6J4Y - chains B and T of the 26 polymer chains in the assembly; structure by electron microscopy, 4.30 A resolution (low resolution: residue-level contacts below are approximate; hydrogen-bond / salt-bridge calls are withheld).

[Chain B]
Protein: DNA-directed RNA polymerase subunit beta
From: Komagataella phaffii (strain GS115 / ATCC 20864)
Notes: EC 2.7.7.6
UniProt: C4QZQ7 (C4QZQ7_KOMPG); numbering as in UniProt (aligned over 1-1227)
Sequence (1227 residues; row label = number of the first residue in the row):
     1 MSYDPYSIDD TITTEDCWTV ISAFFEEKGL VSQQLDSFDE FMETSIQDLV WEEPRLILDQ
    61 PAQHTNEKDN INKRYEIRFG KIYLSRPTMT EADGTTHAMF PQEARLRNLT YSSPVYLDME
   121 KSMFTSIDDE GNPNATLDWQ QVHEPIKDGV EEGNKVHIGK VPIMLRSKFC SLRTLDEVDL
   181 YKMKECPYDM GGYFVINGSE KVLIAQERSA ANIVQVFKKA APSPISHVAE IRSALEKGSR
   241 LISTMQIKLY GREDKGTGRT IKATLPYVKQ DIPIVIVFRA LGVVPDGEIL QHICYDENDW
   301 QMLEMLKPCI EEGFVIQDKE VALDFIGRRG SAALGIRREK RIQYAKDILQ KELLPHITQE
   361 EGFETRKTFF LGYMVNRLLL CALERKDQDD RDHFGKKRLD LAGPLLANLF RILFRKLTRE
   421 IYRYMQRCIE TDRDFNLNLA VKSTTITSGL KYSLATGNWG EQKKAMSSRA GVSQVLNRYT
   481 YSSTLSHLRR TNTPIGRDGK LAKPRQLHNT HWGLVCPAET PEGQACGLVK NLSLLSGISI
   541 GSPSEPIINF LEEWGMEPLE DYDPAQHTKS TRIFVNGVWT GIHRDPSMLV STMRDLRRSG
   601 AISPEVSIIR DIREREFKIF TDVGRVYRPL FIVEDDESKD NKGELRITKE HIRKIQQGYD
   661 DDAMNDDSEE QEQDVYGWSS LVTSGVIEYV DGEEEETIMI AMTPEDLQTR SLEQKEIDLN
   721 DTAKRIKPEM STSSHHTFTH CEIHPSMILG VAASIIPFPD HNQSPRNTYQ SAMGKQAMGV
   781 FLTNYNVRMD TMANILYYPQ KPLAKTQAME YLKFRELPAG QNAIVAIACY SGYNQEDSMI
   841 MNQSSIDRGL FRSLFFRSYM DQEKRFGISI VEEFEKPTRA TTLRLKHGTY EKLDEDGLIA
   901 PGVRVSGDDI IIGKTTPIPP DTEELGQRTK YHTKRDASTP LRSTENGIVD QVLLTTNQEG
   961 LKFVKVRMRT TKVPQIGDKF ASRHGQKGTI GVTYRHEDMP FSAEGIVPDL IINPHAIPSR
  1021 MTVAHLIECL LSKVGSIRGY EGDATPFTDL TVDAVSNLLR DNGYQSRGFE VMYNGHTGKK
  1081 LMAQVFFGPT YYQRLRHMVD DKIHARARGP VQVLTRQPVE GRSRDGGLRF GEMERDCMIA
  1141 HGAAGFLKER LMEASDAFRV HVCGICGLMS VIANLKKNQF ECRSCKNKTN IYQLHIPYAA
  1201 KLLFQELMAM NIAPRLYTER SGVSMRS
Unresolved in the structure: 1-8, 65-68, 129-152, 663-674, 712-718, 921-930, 1223-1227
Metal / ion sites: Zn2+: Cys1163, Cys1166, Cys1182, Cys1185

[Chain T]
Molecule: 198-nt DNA strand
Sequence (198 nucleotides; row label = number of the first residue in the row; numbers below 1 keep their minus sign (DA-72 is residue -72)):
   -72 ATCAGAATCC CGGTGCCGAG GCCGCTCAAT TGGTCGTAGA CAGCTCTAGC ACCGCTTAAA
   -12 CGCACGTACG CGCTGTCCCC CGCGTTTTAA CCGCCAAGGG GATTACACCC AAGACACCAG
    48 GCACGAGACA GAAAAAAACA ACGAAAACGG CCACCACCCA AACACACCAA ACACAAGAGC
   108 TAATTGACTG ACGTAAGC
Unresolved in the structure: 55-125

[How chain B and chain T interact]
Pairs across the interface - 16 pairs, chain B then chain T:
  Ser199(B) with DG40(T)
  Lys201(B) with DA39(T)
  Gln462(B) with DA43(T)
  Val475(B) with DA39(T)
  Asp498(B) with DT31(T)
  Thr791(B) with DA39(T)
  Met792(B) with DA38(T)
  Arg857(B) with DA38(T)
  Arg942(B) with DC37(T); DA38(T)
  Gly1121(B) with DC36(T)
  Arg1122(B) with DC36(T); DC37(T)
  Arg1129(B) with DA34(T); DC35(T)
  Met1133(B) with DC33(T)
Also at the interface, not in a pair above, chain B (20 interface residues in all): Asn197, Lys255, Arg427, Lys500, Ser1123, Leu1128, Gly1131
Also at the interface, not in a pair above, chain T (12 interface residues in all): DA24, DC45

[In short]
20 residues of chain B and 12 residues of chain T are in contact. Cys1163(B), Cys1166(B), Cys1182(B) and
Cys1185(B) form the Zn2+ site.
Chain B is DNA-directed RNA polymerase subunit beta (Komagataella phaffii (strain GS115 / ATCC 20864)) and
chain T is a 198-nt DNA strand; the structure, RNA polymerase II elongation complex bound with Elf1 and
Spt4/5, stalled at SHL(-1) of the nucleosome ..., was determined by electron microscopy, deposited together
with 6IR9, 6J4W, 6J4X, 6J4Z, 6J50 and 6J51.
